Entry 6G5Z (X-ray diffraction, 1.98 A resolution); this record covers chains A and C of the 4 polymer chains in the assembly.

== Chain A (and C) ==
Molecule: Choline-sulfatase
Source organism: Sinorhizobium meliloti CECT 4857
Notes: EC 3.1.6.6; chain C of this document is another copy of the same molecule, construct and numbering; everything in this record applies to it too
Sequence (508 residues; numbered 5 to 512; the number before each row is that of its first residue):
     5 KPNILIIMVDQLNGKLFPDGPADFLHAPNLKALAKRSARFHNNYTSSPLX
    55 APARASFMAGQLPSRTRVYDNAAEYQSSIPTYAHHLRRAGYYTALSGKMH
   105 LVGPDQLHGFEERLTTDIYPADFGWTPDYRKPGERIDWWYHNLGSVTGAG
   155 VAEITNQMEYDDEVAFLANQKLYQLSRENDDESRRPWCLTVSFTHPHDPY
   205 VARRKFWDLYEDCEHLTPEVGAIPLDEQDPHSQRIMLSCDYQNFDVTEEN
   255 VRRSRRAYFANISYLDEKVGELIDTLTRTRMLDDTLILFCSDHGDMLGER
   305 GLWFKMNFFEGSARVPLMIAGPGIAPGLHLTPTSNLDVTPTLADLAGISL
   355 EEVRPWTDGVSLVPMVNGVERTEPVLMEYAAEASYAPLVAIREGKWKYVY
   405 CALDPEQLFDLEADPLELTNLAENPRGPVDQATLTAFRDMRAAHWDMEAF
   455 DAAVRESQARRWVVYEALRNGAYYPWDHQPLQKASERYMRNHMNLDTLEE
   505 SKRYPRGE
Modified / non-standard residues: DDZ (3,3-dihydroxy L-alanine) at position 54
Metal / ion sites: Mg2+: Asp14, DDZ_54, Asp296
What the authors report for this chain:
  - Mg2+ coordination: Asp14, Asp296, His297
  - binding site for sulfate ion: Asn75, His201, Lys309
  - conformationally variable residues (order/disorder transition): Leu485 to Lys487
  - catalytic residues: His104, His201, Lys309 (proposed by the authors, not directly observed)

== Chain A / chain C interface ==
Pairs across the interface (64):
  Glu78(A) - Gln80(C)
  Glu78(A) - Ser81(C)  hydrogen bond
  Glu78(A) - Ser82(C)  hydrogen bond (side chain-backbone)
  Gln80(A) - Glu78(C)
  Gln80(A) - Gln80(C)
  Gln80(A) - Arg464(C)
  Ser81(A) - Glu78(C)  hydrogen bond (backbone-side chain)
  Ser81(A) - Pro108(C)
  Ser81(A) - Phe127(C)
  Ser81(A) - Val468(C)
  Ser81(A) - Trp480(C)
  Ser82(A) - Glu78(C)  hydrogen bond (backbone-side chain)
  Ser82(A) - Arg464(C)  hydrogen bond
  Ser82(A) - Val468(C)
  Ile83(A) - Arg464(C)
  Pro84(A) - Arg464(C)
  Pro84(A) - Val468(C)
  His88(A) - Val468(C)
  His88(A) - Ala471(C)
  Arg91(A) - Ala471(C)  hydrogen bond (side chain-backbone)
  Arg91(A) - Leu472(C)
  Arg91(A) - Asn474(C)  hydrogen bond (side chain-backbone)
  Arg91(A) - Ala476(C)  hydrogen bond (side chain-backbone)
  Arg92(A) - Val467(C)
  Arg92(A) - Glu470(C)  salt bridge
  Arg92(A) - Asn474(C)
  Pro108(A) - Ser81(C)
  Pro108(A) - Pro108(C)  hydrophobic
  Pro108(A) - Asp109(C)
  Asp109(A) - Pro108(C)
  Leu111(A) - Tyr478(C)  hydrophobic
  Glu115(A) - Asn474(C)
  Glu115(A) - Gly475(C)
  Glu115(A) - Ala476(C)  hydrogen bond (side chain-backbone)
  Phe127(A) - Ser81(C)
  Arg189(A) - Gly475(C)
  Trp360(A) - Glu460(C)
  Trp360(A) - Ala463(C)
  Trp360(A) - Arg464(C)
  Trp360(A) - Val467(C)
  Glu460(A) - Trp360(C)
  Ala463(A) - Trp360(C)
  Arg464(A) - Gln80(C)
  Arg464(A) - Ser82(C)  hydrogen bond
  Arg464(A) - Ile83(C)
  Arg464(A) - Trp360(C)
  Val467(A) - Arg92(C)
  Val467(A) - Trp360(C)
  Val468(A) - Ser81(C)
  Val468(A) - Ser82(C)
  Val468(A) - Pro84(C)  hydrophobic
  Val468(A) - His88(C)
  Glu470(A) - Arg92(C)  salt bridge
  Ala471(A) - His88(C)
  Ala471(A) - Arg91(C)  hydrogen bond (backbone-side chain)
  Leu472(A) - Arg91(C)  hydrogen bond (backbone-side chain)
  Asn474(A) - Arg91(C)  hydrogen bond (backbone-side chain)
  Asn474(A) - Arg92(C)
  Gly475(A) - Glu115(C)
  Gly475(A) - Arg189(C)
  Ala476(A) - Arg91(C)  hydrogen bond (backbone-side chain)
  Ala476(A) - Glu115(C)  hydrogen bond (backbone-side chain)
  Tyr478(A) - Leu111(C)  hydrophobic
  Trp480(A) - Ser81(C)
Other interface residues (no listed pair), chain A (32 interface residues in all): His89, Gly113, Arg465
Other interface residues (no listed pair), chain C (32 interface residues in all): His89, Gly113, Arg465

== Summary ==
The chain A/chain C interface involves 32 residues from each chain; the contacts include 15 hydrogen bonds and
2 salt bridges. Among the polar pairs are Arg92(A)-Glu470(C), Glu78(A)-Ser81(C) and Glu78(A)-Ser82(C).
Asp14(A), DDZ_54(A) and Asp296(A) coordinate Mg2+. The paper reports catalytic residues His104(A), His201(A)
and Lys309(A); a binding site for sulfate ion at Asn75(A), His201(A) and Lys309(A).
Both chains are Choline-sulfatase (Sinorhizobium meliloti CECT 4857). Entry 6G5Z (Choline sulfatase from
Ensifer (Sinorhizobium) meliloti) was determined by X-ray diffraction (same publication as 7PTH, 7PTJ and
6G60).
